3ZG2 - chain A; structure by X-ray diffraction, 2.80 A resolution.

Chain A:
Protein: Sterol 14-alpha demethylase
From: Trypanosoma cruzi
Notes: EC 1.14.13.70
UniProt: Q7Z1V1 (CP51_TRYCC); numbering as in UniProt (aligned over 28-481)
Chain sequence (460 residues; numbered 28 to 487; the number before each row is that of its first residue):
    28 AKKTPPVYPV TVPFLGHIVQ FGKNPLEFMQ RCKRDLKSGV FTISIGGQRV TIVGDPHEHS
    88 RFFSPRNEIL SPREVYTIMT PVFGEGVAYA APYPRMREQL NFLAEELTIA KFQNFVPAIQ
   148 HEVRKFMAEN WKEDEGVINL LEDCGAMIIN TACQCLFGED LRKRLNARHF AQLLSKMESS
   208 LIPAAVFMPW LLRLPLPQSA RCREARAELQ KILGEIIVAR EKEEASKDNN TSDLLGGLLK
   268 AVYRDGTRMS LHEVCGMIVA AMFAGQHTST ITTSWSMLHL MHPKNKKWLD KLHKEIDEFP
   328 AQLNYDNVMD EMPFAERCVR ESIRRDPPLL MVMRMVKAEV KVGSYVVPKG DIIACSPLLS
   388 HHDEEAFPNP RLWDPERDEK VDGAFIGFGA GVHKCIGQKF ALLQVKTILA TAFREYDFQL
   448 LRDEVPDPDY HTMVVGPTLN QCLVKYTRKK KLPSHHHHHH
Unresolved in the structure: 221-222, 479-487
Differences from the reference sequence: engineered mutation Ala28 (Arg in Q7Z1V1), Lys29 (Pro in Q7Z1V1), Lys30 (Thr in Q7Z1V1), Thr31 (Asp in Q7Z1V1); expression tag (482-487)
UniProt features mapped onto this chain:
  - binding site (heme): Cys422
  - natural variant: Asp62 (D62E: In allele 2), Ala117 (A117S: In allele 2), Glu160 (E160K: In allele 2)
  - mutagenesis: Ile105 (I105F: Increases activity on norlanosterol and obtusifoliol)
Bound ions: heme Fe: Cys422 (together with UDO)
Ligand contacts:
  - heme (HEM): Phe90, Tyr103, Tyr116, Arg124, Leu127, Leu130, Leu134, Ala288, Ala291, Gly292, Thr295, Ser296, Thr299, Ile350, Pro355, Leu356, Val359, Arg361, Ile413, Gly414, Phe415, Gly416, His420, Lys421, Cys422, Ile423, Gly424, Phe427, Ala428
  - UDO ((S)-2-(4-chlorophenyl)-2-pyridin-3-yl-1-[4-[4-(trifluoromethyl)phenyl]piperazin-1-yl]ethanone): Tyr103, Met106, Phe110, Tyr116, Leu127, Pro210, Val213, Phe214, Ala287, Phe290, Ala291, Thr295, Leu356, Met358, Met360, Met460

Overview:
Ligands of chain A: heme and compound UDO. Curated annotation (UniProt) lists heme-binding residue Cys422 and
one mutagenesis site.
Chain A is Sterol 14-alpha demethylase (Trypanosoma cruzi); the structure, Sterol 14 alpha-demethylase (CYP51)
from Trypanosoma cruzi in complex with the pyridine inhibitor (S)-2-(4-chlorophenyl)-2-(pyridin-3-yl)-1-
(4-(4-(trifluoromethyl)phenyl)piperazin-1-yl)ethanone (EPL-BS1246,UDO), was determined by X-ray diffraction,
deposited together with 3ZG3.
